8EHF - chains I and J of the 8 polymer chains in the assembly; structure by electron microscopy, 3.30 A resolution.

[Chain I]
Molecule: DNA-directed RNA polymerase subunit beta
Organism: Escherichia coli
Notes: EC 2.7.7.6
Reference sequence: P0A8V4 (RPOB_ECO57); residues 1-1342 here = UniProt positions 1-1342
Amino-acid sequence (1342 residues; numbered 1 to 1342; the number before each row is that of its first residue):
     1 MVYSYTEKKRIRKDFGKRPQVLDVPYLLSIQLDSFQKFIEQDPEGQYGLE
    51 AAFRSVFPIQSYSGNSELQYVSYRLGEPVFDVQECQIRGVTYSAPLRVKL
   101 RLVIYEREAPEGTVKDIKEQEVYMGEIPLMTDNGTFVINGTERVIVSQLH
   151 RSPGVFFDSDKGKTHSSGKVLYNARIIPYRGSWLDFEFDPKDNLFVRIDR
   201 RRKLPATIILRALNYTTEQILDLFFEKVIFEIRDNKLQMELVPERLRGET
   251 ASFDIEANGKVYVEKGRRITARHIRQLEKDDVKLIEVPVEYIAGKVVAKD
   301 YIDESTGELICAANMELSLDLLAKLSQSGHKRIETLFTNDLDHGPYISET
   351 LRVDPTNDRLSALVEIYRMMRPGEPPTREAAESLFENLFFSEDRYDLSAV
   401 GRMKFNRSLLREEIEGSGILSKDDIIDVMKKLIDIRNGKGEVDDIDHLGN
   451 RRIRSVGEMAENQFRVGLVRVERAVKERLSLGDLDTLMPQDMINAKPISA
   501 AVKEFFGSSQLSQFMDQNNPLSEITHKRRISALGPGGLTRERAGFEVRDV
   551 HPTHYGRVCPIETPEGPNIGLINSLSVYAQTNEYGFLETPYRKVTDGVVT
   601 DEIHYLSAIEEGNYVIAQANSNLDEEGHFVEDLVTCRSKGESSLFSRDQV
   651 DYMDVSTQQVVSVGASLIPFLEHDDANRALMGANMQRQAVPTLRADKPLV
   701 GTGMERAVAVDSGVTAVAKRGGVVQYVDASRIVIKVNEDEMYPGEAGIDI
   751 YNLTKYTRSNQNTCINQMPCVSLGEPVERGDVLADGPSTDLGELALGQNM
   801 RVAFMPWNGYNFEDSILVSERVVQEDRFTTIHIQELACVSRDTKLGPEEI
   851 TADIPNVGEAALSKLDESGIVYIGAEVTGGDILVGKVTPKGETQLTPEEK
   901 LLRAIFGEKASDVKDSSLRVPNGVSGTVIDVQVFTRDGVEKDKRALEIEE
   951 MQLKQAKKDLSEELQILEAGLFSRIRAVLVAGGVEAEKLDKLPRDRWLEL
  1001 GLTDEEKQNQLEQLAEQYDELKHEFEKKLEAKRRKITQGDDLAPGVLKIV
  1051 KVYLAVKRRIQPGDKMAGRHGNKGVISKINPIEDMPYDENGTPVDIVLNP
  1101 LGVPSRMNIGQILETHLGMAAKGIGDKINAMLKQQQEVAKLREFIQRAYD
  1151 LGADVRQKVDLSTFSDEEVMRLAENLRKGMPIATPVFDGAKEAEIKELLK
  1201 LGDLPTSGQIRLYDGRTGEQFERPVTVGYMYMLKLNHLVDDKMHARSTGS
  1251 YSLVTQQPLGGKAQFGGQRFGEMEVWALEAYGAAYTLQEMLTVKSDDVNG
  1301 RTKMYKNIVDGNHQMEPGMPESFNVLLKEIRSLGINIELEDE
Unresolved in the structure: 1, 891-914, 1342
Small-molecule neighbours: 4QM ((3R,5S,7R,8R,9S,10S,12S,13R,14S,17R)-10,13-dimethyl-17-[(2R)-pentan-2-yl]-2,3,4,5,6,7,8,9,11,12,14,15,16,17-tetradecahydro-1H-cyclopenta[a]phenanthrene-3,7,12-triol): Gln46, Tyr47, Tyr179, Asp396, Ser398, Ala399, Val400, Arg452, Glu458, Glu461, Asn462, Glu583, Tyr584

[Chain J]
Molecule: DNA-directed RNA polymerase subunit beta'
Organism: Escherichia coli
Notes: EC 2.7.7.6
Reference sequence: C3SIA2 (C3SIA2_ECOLX); residue numbers follow UniProt; this construct covers 2-1407
Amino-acid sequence (1407 residues; numbered 1 to 1407; the number before each row is that of its first residue):
     1 VKDLLKFLKAQTKTEEFDAIKIALASPDMIRSWSFGEVKKPETINYRTFK
    51 PERDGLFCARIFGPVKDYECLCGKYKRLKHRGVICEKCGVEVTQTKVRRE
   101 RMGHIELASPTAHIWFLKSLPSRIGLLLDMPLRDIERVLYFESYVVIEGG
   151 MTNLERQQILTEEQYLDALEEFGDEFDAKMGAEAIQALLKSMDLEQECEQ
   201 LREELNETNSETKRKKLTKRIKLLEAFVQSGNKPEWMILTVLPVLPPDLR
   251 PLVPLDGGRFATSDLNDLYRRVINRNNRLKRLLDLAAPDIIVRNEKRMLQ
   301 EAVDALLDNGRRGRAITGSNKRPLKSLADMIKGKQGRFRQNLLGKRVDYS
   351 GRSVITVGPYLRLHQCGLPKKMALELFKPFIYGKLELRGLATTIKAAKKM
   401 VEREEAVVWDILDEVIREHPVLLNRAPTLHRLGIQAFEPVLIEGKAIQLH
   451 PLVCAAYNADFDGDQMAVHVPLTLEAQLEARALMMSTNNILSPANGEPII
   501 VPSQDVVLGLYYMTRDCVNAKGEGMVLTGPKEAERLYRSGLASLHARVKV
   551 RITEYEKDANGELVAKTSLKDTTVGRAILWMIVPKGLPYSIVNQALGKKA
   601 ISKMLNTCYRILGLKPTVIFADQIMYTGFAYAARSGASVGIDDMVIPEKK
   651 HEIISEAEAEVAEIQEQFQSGLVTAGERYNKVIDIWAAANDRVSKAMMDN
   701 LQTETVINRDGQEEKQVSFNSIYMMADSGARGSAAQIRQLAGMRGLMAKP
   751 DGSIIETPITANFREGLNVLQYFISTHGARKGLADTALKTANSGYLTRRL
   801 VDVAQDLVVTEDDCGTHEGIMMTPVIEGGDVKEPLRDRVLGRVTAEDVLK
   851 PGTADILVPRNTLLHEQWCDLLEENSVDAVKVRSVVSCDTDFGVCAHCYG
   901 RDLARGHIINKGEAIGVIAAQSIGEPGTQLTMRTFHIGGAASRAAAESSI
   951 QVKNKGSIKLSNVKSVVNSSGKLVITSRNTELKLIDEFGRTKESYKVPYG
  1001 AVLAKGDGEQVAGGETVANWDPHTMPVITEVSGFVRFTDMIDGQTITRQT
  1051 DELTGLSSLVVLDSAERTAGGKDLRPALKIVDAQGNDVLIPGTDMPAQYF
  1101 LPGKAIVQLEDGVQISSGDTLARIPQESGGTKDITGGLPRVADLFEARRP
  1151 KEPAILAEISGIVSFGKETKGKRRLVITPVDGSDPYEEMIPKWRQLNVFE
  1201 GERVERGDVISDGPEAPHDILRLRGVHAVTRYIVNEVQDVYRLQGVKIND
  1251 KHIEVIVRQMLRKATIVNAGSSDFLEGEQVEYSRVKIANRELEANGKVGA
  1301 TYSRDLLGITKASLATESFISAASFQETTRVLTEAAVAGKRDELRGLKEN
  1351 VIVGRLIPAGTGYAYHQDRMRRRAAGEAPAAPQVTAEDASASLAELLNAG
  1401 LGGSDNE
Unresolved in the structure: 1-15, 934-947, 1127-1133, 1374-1407
Construct notes: expression tag (1)
Bound ions: Zn2+ site 1: Cys70, Cys72, Cys85, Cys88; Mg2+: Asp460, Asp462, Asp464; Zn2+ site 2: Cys814, Cys888, Cys895, Cys898

[Interface between chain I and chain J]
Pairs across the interface - 381 pairs, chain I then chain J:
  Ser166(I) with Lys1151(J); Glu1152(J)
  Ser167(I) with Trp1193(J)
  Ala543(I) with Leu788(J)
  Phe545(I) with Asp785(J); Leu788(J), hydrophobic; Met932(J), hydrophobic; Arg933(J)
  Arg548(I) with Arg780(J), hydrogen bond (backbone-side chain); Ala784(J); Leu788(J)
  Asp549(I) with Pro750(J); Arg933(J), salt bridge
  Val550(I) with Pro750(J); Phe773(J), hydrophobic; Thr776(J); His777(J), hydrogen bond (backbone-side chain)
  His551(I) with Phe773(J)
  Tyr555(I) with Val769(J); Phe773(J)
  Cys559(I) with Arg780(J), hydrogen bond (backbone-side chain)
  Pro560(I) with Phe773(J), hydrophobic; Thr776(J); Arg780(J), hydrogen bond (backbone-side chain)
  Ile561(I) with Tyr772(J), hydrophobic; Thr776(J)
  Thr563(I) with Arg780(J)
  Gly566(I) with Ala787(J)
  Ile569(I) with Arg780(J); Leu783(J), hydrophobic
  Gly570(I) with Arg780(J)
  Asn573(I) with Arg780(J), hydrogen bond
  Gln618(I) with Asn768(J); Val769(J); Leu770(J)
  Ala619(I) with Val769(J), hydrophobic
  Asn620(I) with Val769(J)
  Thr635(I) with Leu770(J)
  Ser642(I) with Ile755(J); Thr757(J); Leu770(J)
  Thr657(I) with Val769(J)
  Val660(I) with Val769(J), hydrophobic; Phe773(J), hydrophobic
  Leu671(I) with Tyr772(J)
  Glu672(I) with Gly766(J); Leu767(J)
  His673(I) with Phe763(J), hydrogen bond (side chain-backbone); Arg764(J), hydrogen bond (side chain-backbone); Gly766(J), hydrogen bond (side chain-backbone)
  Asp674(I) with Phe763(J); Tyr772(J), hydrogen bond (backbone-side chain)
  Asp675(I) with Phe763(J); Tyr772(J)
  Ala676(I) with Tyr772(J); Ala779(J), hydrophobic
  Asn677(I) with Ala779(J); Leu783(J)
  Ala679(I) with Tyr772(J)
  Phe804(I) with Ser638(J), hydrogen bond (backbone-side chain)
  Met805(I) with Ala633(J); Gly636(J)
  Pro806(I) with Asp505(J); Ala632(J); Ala633(J); Ala637(J)
  Asn808(I) with Pro359(J); Phe629(J); Ala633(J)
  Gly809(I) with Val357(J); Pro359(J); Phe629(J)
  Tyr810(I) with Val357(J); Pro359(J)
  Phe812(I) with Val357(J), hydrophobic; Pro451(J), hydrophobic; Phe461(J), hydrophobic; Ser503(J); Gln504(J), hydrogen bond (backbone-side chain); Asp505(J); Phe629(J), hydrophobic
  Glu813(I) with Asp460(J); Phe461(J); Gln504(J), hydrogen bond (backbone-side chain)
  Asp814(I) with Asp460(J)
  Ser815(I) with Val357(J); Phe461(J)
  Arg841(I) with Asp256(J), salt bridge; Gly257(J)
  Pro1062(I) with Ala446(J)
  Gly1063(I) with Val354(J)
  Lys1065(I) with Asp462(J)
  Lys1073(I) with Asp462(J)
  Gly1074(I) with Phe461(J)
  Val1075(I) with Ile355(J); Thr356(J); Phe461(J), hydrogen bond (backbone-backbone); Gly463(J)
  Ile1076(I) with Thr356(J)
  Ser1077(I) with Thr356(J); Val357(J)
  Asn1099(I) with Gln504(J)
  Pro1100(I) with Ala637(J); Ser638(J); Val639(J), hydrophobic
  Leu1101(I) with Gln504(J); Leu508(J), hydrophobic; Met725(J), hydrophobic; Ala730(J), hydrophobic; Arg731(J)
  Pro1104(I) with Met725(J), hydrophobic; Arg731(J); Gln736(J)
  Ser1105(I) with Arg731(J); Gln736(J)
  Arg1106(I) with Arg731(J)
  Met1107(I) with Gln736(J); Gln739(J); Leu740(J), hydrophobic; Phe763(J), hydrophobic
  Ile1109(I) with Ile641(J), hydrophobic; Met644(J), hydrophobic; Leu740(J), hydrophobic; Phe763(J), hydrophobic
  Ile1112(I) with Val639(J), hydrophobic; Gly640(J); Ile641(J)
  Leu1113(I) with Ile641(J), hydrophobic
  His1116(I) with Ile641(J), hydrogen bond (side chain-backbone)
  Phe1187(I) with Leu767(J); Asn768(J); Val769(J), hydrophobic; Tyr772(J), hydrophobic
  Glu1192(I) with Ile641(J); Arg764(J), salt bridge
  Lys1196(I) with Ile641(J); Asp642(J), salt bridge
  Ser1207(I) with Asp642(J)
  Gln1209(I) with Val639(J); Gly640(J); Asp643(J)
  Glu1219(I) with Arg634(J), salt bridge
  Phe1221(I) with Ala633(J); Arg634(J); Gly636(J)
  Glu1222(I) with Tyr512(J), hydrogen bond; Tyr537(J), hydrogen bond; Arg634(J), hydrogen bond (backbone-backbone); Ser635(J)
  Arg1223(I) with Tyr512(J); Ser635(J); Gly636(J); Ala637(J); Phe719(J), hydrogen bond (side chain-backbone); Ser721(J), hydrogen bond; Met724(J)
  Val1225(I) with Gly636(J); Ser638(J)
  Thr1226(I) with Ser638(J), hydrogen bond (backbone-side chain); Val639(J), hydrogen bond (side chain-backbone); Gly640(J)
  Val1239(I) with Val354(J), hydrophobic; Lys445(J)
  Asp1240(I) with Lys445(J)
  Lys1242(I) with Arg352(J); Val354(J); Gln465(J)
  Met1243(I) with Arg352(J); Ser353(J); Lys371(J); Met372(J), hydrophobic; Lys445(J)
  His1244(I) with Gly351(J); Arg352(J), hydrogen bond (backbone-backbone); Met372(J)
  Ala1245(I) with Ser350(J); Gly351(J); Met372(J), hydrophobic; Glu375(J); Leu376(J), hydrophobic
  Arg1246(I) with Asp348(J), salt bridge; Tyr349(J), hydrogen bond (backbone-backbone); Ser350(J), hydrogen bond (backbone-backbone); Glu375(J); Leu376(J)
  Ser1247(I) with Asp348(J); Tyr349(J), hydrogen bond (backbone-backbone); Glu375(J), hydrogen bond (side chain-backbone); Leu376(J); Lys378(J); Pro379(J)
  Thr1248(I) with Asp348(J); Tyr349(J)
  Tyr1251(I) with Asp348(J), hydrogen bond
  Leu1253(I) with Arg99(J), hydrogen bond (backbone-side chain); Pro251(J), hydrophobic
  Val1254(I) with Arg99(J), hydrogen bond (backbone-side chain); Leu249(J); Arg337(J)
  Thr1255(I) with Arg337(J); Asn341(J)
  Gln1256(I) with Arg99(J)
  Gln1257(I) with Asn341(J), hydrogen bond (side chain-backbone); Lys345(J)
  Pro1258(I) with Arg346(J); Asp348(J)
  Leu1259(I) with Arg346(J)
  Gly1260(I) with Arg346(J)
  Phe1265(I) with Glu375(J)
  Gly1267(I) with Arg346(J), hydrogen bond (backbone-side chain); Val347(J); Ser350(J)
  Gln1268(I) with Arg346(J); Val347(J), hydrogen bond (backbone-backbone); Ser350(J), hydrogen bond (backbone-side chain); Gly351(J); Arg352(J)
  Arg1269(I) with Arg339(J), hydrogen bond (side chain-backbone); Gln340(J), hydrogen bond (side chain-backbone); Gly344(J), hydrogen bond (side chain-backbone); Lys345(J); Arg346(J)
  Phe1270(I) with Gly344(J); Lys345(J), hydrogen bond (backbone-backbone); Val347(J), hydrophobic; Ile434(J), hydrophobic; His469(J)
  Gly1271(I) with Gly344(J)
  Glu1272(I) with Leu343(J); Arg798(J), salt bridge
  Met1273(I) with Thr428(J)
  Glu1274(I) with Asn424(J), hydrogen bond; Ala426(J); Thr428(J), hydrogen bond; Ile434(J)
  Val1275(I) with Leu343(J)
  Trp1276(I) with Arg798(J); Val801(J); Val917(J); Gln921(J), hydrogen bond (backbone-side chain)
  Ala1277(I) with Thr428(J); Arg431(J); Ile434(J), hydrophobic; Gln921(J)
  Leu1278(I) with Met484(J), hydrophobic
  Glu1279(I) with Ala914(J); Val917(J); Leu1347(J); Val1351(J); Ile1357(J)
  Ala1280(I) with Arg431(J), hydrogen bond (backbone-side chain); Ile918(J); Gln921(J)
  Tyr1281(I) with Arg431(J), hydrogen bond (side chain-backbone); Leu432(J); Ile434(J), hydrogen bond (side chain-backbone); Gln435(J); Leu483(J); Met484(J), hydrophobic; Asn489(J), hydrogen bond
  Gly1282(I) with Gly1360(J); Thr1361(J)
  Ala1283(I) with Glu479(J); Met484(J), hydrophobic
  Ala1284(I) with Glu479(J), hydrogen bond (backbone-side chain); Leu1356(J); Ile1357(J), hydrophobic; Thr1361(J); Gly1362(J)
  Tyr1285(I) with Glu475(J); Glu479(J), hydrogen bond (backbone-side chain); Leu1356(J), hydrophobic; Thr1361(J)
  Thr1286(I) with Ala476(J), hydrogen bond (side chain-backbone); Glu479(J), hydrogen bond (backbone-side chain); Met484(J)
  Leu1287(I) with Val1351(J), hydrophobic
  Gln1288(I) with Gly1354(J); Leu1356(J)
  Glu1289(I) with Val470(J); Pro471(J); Leu472(J), hydrogen bond (side chain-backbone); Thr473(J), hydrogen bond; Ala476(J)
  Met1290(I) with Val347(J); His469(J)
  Leu1291(I) with Lys345(J), hydrogen bond (backbone-side chain); Val1351(J), hydrophobic; Gly1354(J)
  Thr1292(I) with Gly1354(J), hydrogen bond (side chain-backbone)
  Lys1294(I) with Arg346(J); Val347(J); Asp348(J), hydrogen bond (backbone-backbone); Tyr349(J); Val470(J), hydrogen bond (side chain-backbone); Leu472(J)
  Ser1295(I) with Lys345(J); Arg346(J), hydrogen bond (side chain-backbone)
  Asp1296(I) with Asn341(J); Lys345(J), salt bridge
  Met1304(I) with Leu472(J), hydrophobic; Thr473(J)
  Tyr1305(I) with Tyr349(J); Pro379(J), hydrophobic; Tyr382(J)
  Ile1308(I) with Pro379(J), hydrophobic; Phe380(J); Leu472(J), hydrophobic
  Val1309(I) with Pro379(J); Tyr382(J); Gly383(J); Glu386(J); Ile394(J), hydrophobic
  His1313(I) with Phe380(J); Leu472(J); Thr473(J); Leu474(J), hydrogen bond (backbone-backbone); Gln477(J)
  Met1315(I) with Thr473(J)
  Met1319(I) with Phe17(J), hydrophobic; Val1353(J)
  Pro1320(I) with Lys345(J); Val1353(J); Gly1354(J)
  Ser1322(I) with Asn341(J), hydrogen bond (side chain-backbone); Leu342(J)
  Phe1323(I) with Ile20(J), hydrophobic; Leu342(J); Ile1352(J), hydrophobic
  Val1325(I) with Arg99(J); Leu249(J), hydrophobic; Arg337(J)
  Leu1326(I) with Ile331(J), hydrophobic; Phe338(J), hydrophobic; Leu342(J), hydrophobic
  Lys1328(I) with Glu100(J), hydrogen bond (side chain-backbone); Leu245(J); Leu249(J)
  Glu1329(I) with Leu245(J); Met330(J); Ile331(J); Arg337(J), salt bridge
  Ile1330(I) with Ile331(J), hydrophobic; Leu1332(J), hydrophobic
  Arg1331(I) with Trp33(J); Pro243(J)
  Ser1332(I) with Met102(J); Pro243(J); Val244(J); Leu245(J), hydrogen bond (side chain-backbone); Leu327(J)
  Leu1333(I) with Trp115(J), hydrophobic; Leu307(J), hydrophobic; Leu327(J), hydrophobic; Ile331(J), hydrophobic
  Gly1334(I) with Leu24(J); Ala25(J), hydrogen bond (backbone-backbone); His113(J), hydrogen bond (backbone-side chain)
  Ile1335(I) with Ile22(J), hydrophobic; Ala23(J); Trp33(J); Phe116(J), hydrophobic; Ala1336(J), hydrophobic
  Asn1336(I) with Lys21(J); Ile22(J); Ala23(J), hydrogen bond (backbone-backbone); Leu24(J); Trp33(J)
  Ile1337(I) with Ile20(J), hydrophobic; Lys21(J)
  Glu1338(I) with Ile20(J); Lys21(J), hydrogen bond (backbone-backbone)
  Leu1339(I) with Phe17(J), hydrophobic; Ala19(J); Ile20(J), hydrophobic
  Glu1340(I) with Phe17(J); Ala19(J), hydrogen bond (backbone-backbone); Lys21(J); Arg1341(J), salt bridge
  Asp1341(I) with Glu16(J); Asp18(J)
Interface residues without a listed pair, chain I (168 interface residues in all): Lys163, His165, Pro552, His554, Cys636, Arg637, Leu680, Trp807, Asn811, Val839, Gln1061, Val1103, Gln1220, Pro1224, Gly1249, Gly1261, Val1293, Arg1301, Gln1314, Gly1318, Glu1321
Interface residues without a listed pair, chain J (191 interface residues in all): Met29, Leu239, Asp248, Tyr269, Tyr360, Leu422, Arg425, Leu429, His430, Gln448, Ala459, Ala467, Arg538, Leu544, Ala630, Asn720, Ile722, Ile737, Arg744, Glu765, Ile774, Ser775, Lys781, Thr797, Asp802, Phe1319, Arg1355, Ala1359

[In short]
Chain I and chain J form an interface of 168 and 191 residues respectively, with 64 hydrogen bonds and 10 salt
bridges. Among the polar pairs are Asp549(I)-Arg933(J), Arg841(I)-Asp256(J) and Glu1192(I)-Arg764(J). Bound to
chain I: compound 4QM.
Chain I is DNA-directed RNA polymerase subunit beta and chain J is DNA-directed RNA polymerase subunit beta',
both from Escherichia coli; the structure, Cryo-EM structure of his-elemental paused elongation complex with
an unfolded TL (1), was determined by electron microscopy, deposited together with 8EG7, 8EG8, 8EGB, 8EH8,
8EH9, 8EHA and 8EHI.
